6E3U - chains A and B; structure by X-ray diffraction, 2.85 A resolution.

# Chain A
Name: Aryl hydrocarbon receptor nuclear translocator
From: Mus musculus
UniProtKB: P53762 (ARNT_MOUSE); numbering as in UniProt (aligned over 82-464)
Amino-acid sequence (384 residues; numbered 81 to 464; the number before each row is that of its first residue):
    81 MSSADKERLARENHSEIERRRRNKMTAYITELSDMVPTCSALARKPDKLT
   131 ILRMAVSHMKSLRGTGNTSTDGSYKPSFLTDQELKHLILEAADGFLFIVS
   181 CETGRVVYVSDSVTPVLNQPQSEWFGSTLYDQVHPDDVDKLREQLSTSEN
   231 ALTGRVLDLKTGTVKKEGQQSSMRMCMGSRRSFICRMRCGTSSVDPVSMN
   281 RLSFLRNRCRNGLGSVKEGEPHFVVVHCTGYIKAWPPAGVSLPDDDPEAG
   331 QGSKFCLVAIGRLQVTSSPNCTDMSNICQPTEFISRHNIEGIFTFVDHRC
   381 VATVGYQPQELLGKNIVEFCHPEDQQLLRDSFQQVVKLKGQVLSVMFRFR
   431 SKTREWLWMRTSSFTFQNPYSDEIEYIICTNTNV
Not modelled in the structure: 81-99, 119-126, 143-158, 228-258, 271-300, 316-333, 356-359
Sequence notes: initiating methionine (81)
Swiss-Prot annotation at these positions:
  - region: L167 to A171 (Mediates the transcription activity and dimerization of the AHR:ARNT complex)
  - mutagenesis: H94 (H94A: Reduces DNA binding), E98 (E98A: Reduces DNA binding), R102 (R102E: Reduces DNA binding. Decreases transcription factor activity), L112 (L112D: Interferes with transcription factor activity; L112E: Impairs heterodimer formation with EPAS1. Impairs heterodimer formation with HIF1A ...), L132 (L132E: Impairs heterodimer formation with EPAS1. Impairs heterodimer formation with HIF1A. Significantly destabilizes ARNT?s heterodimeric interactions with both NPAS1 and NPAS3 ...), V136 (V136D: Impairs heterodimer formation with EPAS1. Impairs heterodimer formation with HIF1A. Significantly destabilizes ARNT?s heterodimeric interactions with both NPAS1 and NPAS3 ...), M139 (M139D: Interferes with transcription factor activity), L164 (L164D: Does not affect transcription factor activity), L167 (L167E: Highly reduces transcription activity. Impairs interaction with AHR. Impairs heterodimer formation with EPAS1. Impairs heterodimer formation with HIF1A ...), I168 (I168D: Highly reduces transcription activity. Impairs interaction with AHR. Impairs heterodimer formation with EPAS1. Impairs heterodimer formation with HIF1A ...), A171 (A171D: Reduces transcription activity. Markedly reduces interaction with AHR. Impairs heterodimer formation with EPAS1. Markedly decreases heterodimer formation with HIF1A ...), I264 (I264D: Impairs heterodimer formation with EPAS1. Markedly decreases heterodimer formation with HIF1A. Significantly destabilizes ARNT?s heterodimeric interactions with both NPAS1 and NPAS3 ...), 6 further mutagenesis entries in UniProt
Reported in the primary citation:
  - mutagenesis - F446L: increased binding to Endothelial PAS domain-containing protein 1 (chain B)

# Chain B
Name: Endothelial PAS domain-containing protein 1
From: Mus musculus
UniProtKB: P97481 (EPAS1_MOUSE); residue numbers follow UniProt; this construct covers 3-362
Amino-acid sequence (368 residues; numbered 2 to 369; the number before each row is that of its first residue):
     2 MADKEKKRSSSELRKEKSRDAARCRRSKETEVFYELAHELPLPHSVSSHL
    52 DKASIMRLAISFLRTHKLLSSVCSENESEAEADQQMDNLYLKALEGFIAV
   102 VTQDGDMIFLSENISKFMGLTQVELTGHSIFDFTHPCDHEEIRENLTLKN
   152 GSGFGKKSKDVSTERDFFMRMKCTVTNRGRTVNLKSATWKVLHCTGQVRV
   202 YNNCPPHSSLCGSKEPLLSCLIIMCEPIQHPSHMDIPLDSKTFLSRHSMD
   252 MKFTYCDDRILELIGYHPEELLGRSAYEFYHALDSENMTKSHQNLCTKGQ
   302 VVSGQYRMLAKHGGYVALETQGTVIYNPRNLQPQCIMCVNYVLSEIEKND
   352 VVFSMDQTESLEHHHHHH
Not modelled in the structure: 2-27, 76-86, 150-162, 202-218, 361-369
Sequence notes: initiating methionine (2); engineered mutation A318 (Trp in P97481); expression tag (363-369)
Swiss-Prot annotation at these positions:
  - region: R26 to K53 (DNA-binding), R171 to V192 (Required for heterodimer formation with ARNT)
  - mutagenesis: A23 (A23D: Decreases HRE DNA binding), R27 (R27A: Decreases HRE DNA binding), F169 (F169D: Decreases heterodimer formation with ARNT), R171 (R171A: Markedly decreases heterodimer formation with ARNT. Impairs heterodimer formation with ARNT; when associated with D-192), N184 (N184D: Decreases HRE DNA binding; when associated with D-186), K186 (K186D: Decreases HRE DNA binding; when associated with D-184), V192 (V192D: Markedly decreases heterodimer formation with ARNT. Impairs heterodimer formation with ARNT; when associated with A-171), H194 (H194A: Decreases heterodimer formation with ARNT)
Residues lining bound ligands: HNJ (3-{[2-(pyrrolidin-1-yl)phenyl]amino}-1H-1lambda~6~,2-benzothiazole-1,1-dione): F244, S246, H248, M252, F254, A277, Y278, F280, Y281, M289, S292, H293, L296, V302, S304, Y307, M309, L319, T321, G323, C339, N341
Reported in the primary citation:
  - binding site for HNJ: A277
  - conformationally variable residues (side-chain flip): Y281, E287
  - mutagenesis - Y281A: unchanged signaling in response to M1002
  - mutagenesis - M252A (Kd 1.4 nM), G323E (Kd 10.5 nM): increased binding to Aryl hydrocarbon receptor nuclear translocator (chain A)

# How chain A and chain B interact
Residue-residue contacts (141; chain A residue first):
  M105(A) with A54(B); M57(B), hydrophobic
  Y108(A) with A54(B); M57(B); R58(B)
  I109(A) with M57(B)
  L112(A) with I61(B), hydrophobic
  M115(A) with I61(B), hydrophobic; L64(B), hydrophobic; R65(B)
  L132(A) with F34(B), hydrophobic; E36(B)
  R133(A) with K29(B); V33(B); E36(B)
  V136(A) with E36(B); L37(B), hydrophobic
  M139(A) with F63(B), hydrophobic
  K140(A) with E40(B)
  L142(A) with H67(B)
  L159(A) with P42(B); T66(B); F110(B), hydrophobic; E113(B)
  D161(A) with M87(B)
  E163(A) with H67(B), salt bridge; L70(B)
  L164(A) with Y91(B), hydrophobic; L92(B), hydrophobic
  K165(A) with Y91(B)
  H166(A) with C74(B)
  L167(A) with L70(B), hydrophobic; F110(B), hydrophobic; I223(B), hydrophobic
  I168(A) with I99(B), hydrophobic
  E170(A) with Q198(B); R200(B), salt bridge
  A171(A) with T196(B); G197(B); I223(B), hydrophobic; I224(B); M225(B)
  L176(A) with Y91(B), hydrophobic
  Y188(A) with M87(B)
  S190(A) with Y91(B), hydrogen bond
  D216(A) with E346(B)
  K220(A) with D240(B), salt bridge; K242(B); V343(B)
  E223(A) with D240(B); S241(B), hydrogen bond
  Q224(A) with P238(B), hydrogen bond (side chain-backbone); D240(B), hydrogen bond
  R260(A) with K93(B), hydrogen bond (side chain-backbone); A94(B); L95(B); E96(B), salt bridge; I237(B); P238(B)
  R261(A) with P238(B)
  F263(A) with D240(B)
  I264(A) with E320(B)
  R266(A) with L344(B), hydrogen bond (side chain-backbone); S345(B)
  V305(A) with Q306(B)
  H307(A) with E320(B), salt bridge
  T309(A) with A94(B), hydrogen bond (side chain-backbone); L95(B); E96(B), hydrogen bond (side chain-backbone)
  G310(A) with A94(B)
  Y311(A) with L90(B); K93(B); A94(B)
  I340(A) with Y91(B); A94(B), hydrophobic; L95(B), hydrophobic
  R342(A) with T196(B), hydrogen bond; M225(B); E227(B), salt bridge
  V345(A) with D167(B); H194(B), hydrogen bond (backbone-side chain); T196(B); E227(B)
  T346(A) with S304(B); G305(B); Q306(B); E320(B), hydrogen bond
  S347(A) with G305(B); Q306(B), hydrogen bond (backbone-backbone)
  S348(A) with Q306(B)
  P349(A) with D285(B); Q306(B); Y307(B); R308(B)
  N350(A) with L284(B); D285(B), hydrogen bond (backbone-side chain); R308(B), hydrogen bond (backbone-side chain)
  C351(A) with R308(B), hydrogen bond
  T352(A) with L284(B)
  D353(A) with H282(B), salt bridge; L284(B); R308(B), salt bridge; F354(B)
  M354(A) with K349(B)
  I364(A) with A283(B), hydrophobic; L284(B), hydrophobic
  R366(A) with Y278(B); E279(B); Y281(B), hydrogen bond (side chain-backbone); A283(B)
  T374(A) with S355(B); M356(B), hydrogen bond (backbone-backbone)
  F375(A) with H282(B); A283(B), hydrophobic; L310(B), hydrophobic; F354(B)
  V376(A) with F354(B), hydrogen bond (backbone-backbone)
  H378(A) with V352(B); F354(B)
  P388(A) with V353(B)
  Q389(A) with V353(B)
  L392(A) with F354(B); S355(B)
  G393(A) with M356(B)
  F446(A) with Y278(B), hydrophobic; T290(B)
  N448(A) with D251(B), hydrogen bond (side chain-backbone); Y278(B); H293(B)
  P449(A) with Y278(B); T290(B); H293(B); Q294(B)
  Y450(A) with M250(B); D251(B); H293(B)
  S451(A) with D251(B)
  E455(A) with S276(B), hydrogen bond; Y278(B)
  Y456(A) with Y278(B), hydrogen bond (side chain-backbone); Y281(B)
Interface residues without a listed pair, chain A (78 interface residues in all): V116, L129, A172, I178, S262, V338, A339, I372, F373, D377, R379
Interface residues without a listed pair, chain B (89 interface residues in all): K53, A60, V73, D88, N89, D236, L239, F280, C297, V303, Y316, Y342, E348, D351, T359
From the paper, about this interface:
  - specific contacts: Y456(A)-Y281(B) (hydrogen bond)

# Overview
Chain A and chain B form an interface of 78 and 89 residues respectively; the contacts include 21 hydrogen
bonds and 8 salt bridges. Polar pairs include E163(A)-H67(B), E170(A)-R200(B) and K220(A)-D240(B). The paper
describes a hydrogen bond between Y456(A) and Y281(B). From the paper: a binding site for HNJ at A277(B);
M252A and G323E of chain B increase binding to Aryl hydrocarbon receptor nuclear translocator (chain A); 4
substitutions were tested in all.
Chain A is Aryl hydrocarbon receptor nuclear translocator and chain B is Endothelial PAS domain-containing
protein 1, both from Mus musculus; the structure, Crystal Structure of the Heterodimeric HIF-2 Complex with
Agonist M1001, was determined by X-ray diffraction (same publication as 6E3S and 6E3T).
